8XXP - chains B and H of the 8 polymer chains in the assembly; structure by electron microscopy, 2.60 A resolution.

Chain B:
Protein: DNA-directed RNA polymerase subunit beta
Organism: African swine fever virus
Notes: EC 2.7.7.6
UniProtKB: A0A2X0RU95 (A0A2X0RU95_ASF); residues 8-1242 here = UniProt positions 8-1242
Sequence (1235 residues; row label = number of the first residue in the row):
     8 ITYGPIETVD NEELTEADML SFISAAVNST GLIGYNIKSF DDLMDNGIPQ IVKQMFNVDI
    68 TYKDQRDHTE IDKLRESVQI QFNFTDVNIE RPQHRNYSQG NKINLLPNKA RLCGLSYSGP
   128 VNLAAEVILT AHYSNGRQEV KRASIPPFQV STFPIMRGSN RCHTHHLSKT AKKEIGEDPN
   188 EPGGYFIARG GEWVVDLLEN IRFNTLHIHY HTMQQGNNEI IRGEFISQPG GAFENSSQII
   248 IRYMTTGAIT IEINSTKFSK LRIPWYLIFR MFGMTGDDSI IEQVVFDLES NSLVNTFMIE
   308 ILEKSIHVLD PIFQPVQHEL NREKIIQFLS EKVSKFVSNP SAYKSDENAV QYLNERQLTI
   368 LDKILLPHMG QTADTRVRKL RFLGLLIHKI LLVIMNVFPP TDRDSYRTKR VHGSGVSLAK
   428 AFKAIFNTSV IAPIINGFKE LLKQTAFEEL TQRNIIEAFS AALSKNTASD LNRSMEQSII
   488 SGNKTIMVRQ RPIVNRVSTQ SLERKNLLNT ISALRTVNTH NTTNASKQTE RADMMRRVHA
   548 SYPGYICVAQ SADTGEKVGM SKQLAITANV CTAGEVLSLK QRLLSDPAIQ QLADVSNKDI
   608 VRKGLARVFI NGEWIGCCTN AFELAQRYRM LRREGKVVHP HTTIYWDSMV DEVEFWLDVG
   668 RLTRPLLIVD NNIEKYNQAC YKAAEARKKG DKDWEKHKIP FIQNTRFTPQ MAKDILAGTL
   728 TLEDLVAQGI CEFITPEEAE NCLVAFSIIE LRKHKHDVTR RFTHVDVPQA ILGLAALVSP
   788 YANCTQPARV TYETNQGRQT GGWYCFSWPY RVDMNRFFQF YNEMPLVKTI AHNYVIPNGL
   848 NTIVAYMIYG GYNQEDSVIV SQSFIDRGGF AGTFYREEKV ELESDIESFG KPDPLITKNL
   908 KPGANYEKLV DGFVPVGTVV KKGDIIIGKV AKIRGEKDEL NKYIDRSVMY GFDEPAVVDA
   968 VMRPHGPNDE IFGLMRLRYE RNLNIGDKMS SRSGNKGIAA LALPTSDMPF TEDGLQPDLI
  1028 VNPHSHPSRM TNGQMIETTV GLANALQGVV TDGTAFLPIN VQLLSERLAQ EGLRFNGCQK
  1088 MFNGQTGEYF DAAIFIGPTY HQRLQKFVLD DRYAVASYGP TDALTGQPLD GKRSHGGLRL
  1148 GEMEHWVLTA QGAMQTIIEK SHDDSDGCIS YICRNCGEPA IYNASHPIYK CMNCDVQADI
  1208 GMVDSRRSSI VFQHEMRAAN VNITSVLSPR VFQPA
Unresolved in the structure: 65-89, 103-108, 131-152, 341-357, 441-475, 489-506, 528-534, 890-894, 938-951
Metal / ion sites: Zn2+: Cys1180, Cys1183, Cys1198, Cys1201

Chain H:
Protein: DNA-directed RNA polymerase RPB10 homolog
Organism: African swine fever virus
UniProtKB: A0A0C5BCR6 (A0A0C5BCR6_ASF); residues 1-80 here = UniProt positions 1-80
Sequence (80 residues; numbered 1 to 80; the number before each row is that of its first residue):
     1 MLIPVVCFTC GFPIGTYAAI FDKARTEYIK TKMGGTLPQN IPLDASLQIE LKDLITALGI
    61 PMRVCCRTHL ITTLDYRKYY
Unresolved in the structure: 34-44
Metal / ion sites: Zn2+: Cys7, Cys10, Cys65, Cys66

Interface between chain B and chain H:
Pairs across the interface (73; chain B residue first):
  Lys180(B) - Tyr80(H)  hydrogen bond (side chain-backbone)
  Pro186(B) - Tyr80(H)
  Asn187(B) - Tyr79(H)  hydrogen bond (side chain-backbone)
  Trp810(B) - Met1(H)  hydrophobic
  Trp810(B) - Leu74(H)  hydrophobic
  Trp810(B) - Tyr76(H)
  Phe813(B) - Tyr76(H)  hydrogen bond (backbone-side chain)
  Phe813(B) - Tyr79(H)  hydrophobic
  Phe813(B) - Tyr80(H)
  Trp815(B) - Tyr76(H)  hydrogen bond
  Tyr817(B) - Tyr80(H)  hydrogen bond
  Phe827(B) - Met1(H)  hydrogen bond (backbone-backbone)
  Tyr828(B) - Met1(H)
  Tyr828(B) - Leu2(H)
  Tyr828(B) - Pro4(H)  hydrophobic
  Tyr828(B) - Phe8(H)  hydrophobic
  Asn829(B) - Thr73(H)
  Asn829(B) - Leu74(H)  hydrogen bond (backbone-backbone)
  Glu830(B) - Phe8(H)
  Glu830(B) - His69(H)  salt bridge
  Glu830(B) - Thr72(H)  hydrogen bond
  Glu830(B) - Thr73(H)
  Glu830(B) - Leu74(H)
  Met831(B) - Thr72(H)  hydrogen bond (backbone-backbone)
  Met831(B) - Leu74(H)
  Leu833(B) - Thr68(H)
  Leu833(B) - Thr72(H)
  Lys835(B) - Leu47(H)
  Ile843(B) - Leu74(H)  hydrophobic
  Ile843(B) - Tyr79(H)  hydrophobic
  Pro844(B) - Leu74(H)
  Asn848(B) - Thr68(H)
  Asn848(B) - His69(H)
  Asn848(B) - Thr72(H)
  Ile850(B) - Thr9(H)
  Ile850(B) - Val64(H)  hydrophobic
  Ile850(B) - Cys65(H)  hydrophobic
  Phe871(B) - Phe8(H)
  Arg874(B) - Val6(H)
  Arg874(B) - Cys7(H)  hydrogen bond (side chain-backbone)
  Arg874(B) - Phe8(H)  hydrogen bond (side chain-backbone)
  Arg874(B) - Thr9(H)  hydrogen bond (side chain-backbone)
  Arg874(B) - Cys10(H)
  Arg874(B) - Gly11(H)
  Gly875(B) - Phe8(H)
  Gly876(B) - Phe8(H)
  Asp1020(B) - Arg63(H)
  Gly1021(B) - Arg63(H)  hydrogen bond (backbone-side chain)
  Leu1022(B) - Val64(H)  hydrophobic
  Leu1022(B) - Cys65(H)
  Gln1023(B) - Thr9(H)  hydrogen bond (side chain-backbone)
  Asp1025(B) - Phe8(H)
  Asp1025(B) - Thr9(H)  hydrogen bond
  Ala1052(B) - Val64(H)
  Ala1052(B) - Arg67(H)
  Ala1052(B) - Thr68(H)
  Leu1053(B) - Lys52(H)
  Leu1053(B) - Val64(H)  hydrophobic
  Gln1054(B) - Glu50(H)
  Gln1054(B) - Leu51(H)
  Gln1054(B) - Lys52(H)
  Gly1055(B) - Ile49(H)
  Gly1055(B) - Glu50(H)
  Gly1055(B) - Leu51(H)  hydrogen bond (backbone-backbone)
  Gly1055(B) - Ile71(H)
  Val1056(B) - Leu47(H)
  Val1056(B) - Gln48(H)
  Val1056(B) - Ile49(H)
  Val1056(B) - Glu50(H)
  Val1056(B) - Ile71(H)
  Val1057(B) - Leu47(H)  hydrogen bond (backbone-backbone)
  Val1057(B) - Gln48(H)
  Thr1058(B) - Gln48(H)
Interface residues without a listed pair, chain B (41 interface residues in all): Phe825, Leu847, Ser870, Pro1024, Leu1049, Asn1051, Pro1105
Interface residues without a listed pair, chain H (30 interface residues in all): Met62, Asp75

Overview:
Chain B and chain H form an interface of 41 and 30 residues respectively; the contacts include 17 hydrogen
bonds and 1 salt bridge. Polar contacts include Glu830(B)-His69(H), Lys180(B)-Tyr80(H) and Asn187(B)-Tyr79(H).
Cys1180(B), Cys1183(B), Cys1198(B) and Cys1201(B) form the Zn2+ site.
Here chain B is DNA-directed RNA polymerase subunit beta and chain H is DNA-directed RNA polymerase RPB10
homolog, both from African swine fever virus. Entry 8XXP (ASFV RNAP core complex) was determined by electron
microscopy together with 8Y0E, 8XX4, 8XX5, 8XXT and 8XY6 from the same study.
